7WI3 - chains Z and b of the 48 polymer chains in the assembly; structure by electron microscopy, 4.00 A resolution.

# Chain Z
Name: Modulator of FtsH protease HflC
From: Escherichia coli K-12
Reference sequence: P0ABC3 (HFLC_ECOLI); residue numbers follow UniProt; this construct covers 1-334
Sequence (334 residues; numbered 1 to 334; the number before each row is that of its first residue):
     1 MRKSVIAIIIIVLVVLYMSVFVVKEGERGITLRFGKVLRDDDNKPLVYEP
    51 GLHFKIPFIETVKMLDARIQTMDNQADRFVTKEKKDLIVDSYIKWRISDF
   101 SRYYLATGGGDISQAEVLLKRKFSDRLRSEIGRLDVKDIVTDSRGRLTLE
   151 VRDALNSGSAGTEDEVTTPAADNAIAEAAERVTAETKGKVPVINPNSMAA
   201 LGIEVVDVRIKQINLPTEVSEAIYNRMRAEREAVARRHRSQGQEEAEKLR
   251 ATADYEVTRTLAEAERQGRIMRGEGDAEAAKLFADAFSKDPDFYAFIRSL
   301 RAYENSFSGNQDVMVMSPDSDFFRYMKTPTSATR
Unresolved in the structure: 158-193, 330-334
Curated features (UniProtKB/Swiss-Prot):
  - mutagenesis: Gly145 (G145A: In hflC9; stabilizes overproduced SecY but not overproduced cII protein), Glu165 to Ala200 (No effect on phage lambda lysogenization frequency)

# Chain b
Name: Modulator of FtsH protease HflK
From: Escherichia coli K-12
Reference sequence: P0ABC7 (HFLK_ECOLI); numbering as in UniProt (aligned over 1-419)
Sequence (419 residues; row label = number of the first residue in the row):
     1 MAWNQPGNNGQDRDPWGSSKPGGNSEGNGNKGGRDQGPPDLDDIFRKLSK
    51 KLGGLGGGKGTGSGGGSSSQGPRPQLGGRVVTIAAAAIVIIWAASGFYTI
   101 KEAERGVVTRFGKFSHLVEPGLNWKPTFIDEVKPVNVEAVRELAASGVML
   151 TSDENVVRVEMNVQYRVTNPEKYLYSVTSPDDSLRQATDSALRGVIGKYT
   201 MDRILTEGRTVIRSDTQRELEETIRPYDMGITLLDVNFQAARPPEEVKAA
   251 FDDAIAARENEQQYIREAEAYTNEVQPRANGQAQRILEEARAYKAQTILE
   301 AQGEVARFAKLLPEYKAAPEITRERLYIETMEKVLGNTRKVLVNDKGGNL
   351 MVLPLDQMLKGGNAPAAKSDNGASNLLRLPPASSSTTSGASNTSSTSQGD
   401 IMDQRRANAQRNDYQRQGE
Unresolved in the structure: 1-77, 353-419
Curated features (UniProtKB/Swiss-Prot):
  - mutagenesis: Ala145 (A145V: In hflK13; stabilizes overproduced SecY but not overproduced cII protein)

# How chain Z and chain b interact
Contacting residue pairs (114):
  Val23(Z) - Gly112(b)
  Val23(Z) - Lys113(b)  hydrogen bond (backbone-side chain)
  Lys24(Z) - Gly112(b)
  Lys24(Z) - Lys113(b)
  Glu25(Z) - Thr109(b)
  Glu25(Z) - Gly112(b)  hydrogen bond (backbone-backbone)
  Glu25(Z) - Lys113(b)
  Glu25(Z) - Phe114(b)  hydrogen bond (side chain-backbone)
  Glu25(Z) - Tyr175(b)
  Tyr48(Z) - Lys113(b)  hydrogen bond (backbone-side chain)
  Glu49(Z) - Lys113(b)
  Pro50(Z) - Phe111(b)
  Arg68(Z) - Ser176(b)
  Arg68(Z) - Thr178(b)
  Ile69(Z) - Ser176(b)
  Ile69(Z) - Val177(b)
  Ile69(Z) - Thr178(b)
  Thr71(Z) - Val177(b)
  Asp73(Z) - Gln186(b)  hydrogen bond
  Tyr92(Z) - Gln186(b)
  Tyr92(Z) - Ala187(b)
  Tyr92(Z) - Tyr227(b)
  Lys94(Z) - Tyr227(b)  hydrogen bond
  Lys137(Z) - Ser152(b)
  Lys137(Z) - Glu154(b)  salt bridge
  Val140(Z) - Leu150(b)  hydrophobic
  Val140(Z) - Arg193(b)
  Ser143(Z) - Arg193(b)
  Arg209(Z) - Ser190(b)
  Ile210(Z) - Ser190(b)  hydrogen bond (backbone-side chain)
  Lys211(Z) - Gln186(b)
  Ile213(Z) - Arg193(b)
  Ile223(Z) - Glu154(b)
  Ile223(Z) - Asn155(b)
  Tyr224(Z) - Val156(b)  hydrophobic
  Tyr224(Z) - Glu245(b)  hydrogen bond
  Tyr224(Z) - Val247(b)  hydrophobic
  Tyr224(Z) - Lys248(b)
  Arg226(Z) - Glu154(b)  hydrogen bond (side chain-backbone)
  Met227(Z) - Asn155(b)
  Met227(Z) - Val156(b)
  Met227(Z) - Lys248(b)  hydrogen bond
  Arg228(Z) - Lys248(b)
  Arg231(Z) - Pro244(b)
  Arg231(Z) - Lys248(b)
  Arg231(Z) - Phe251(b)
  Ala235(Z) - Asp253(b)
  His238(Z) - Glu261(b)
  Arg239(Z) - Asp253(b)  salt bridge
  Arg239(Z) - Ala257(b)  hydrogen bond (side chain-backbone)
  Arg239(Z) - Asn260(b)
  Gly242(Z) - Glu261(b)
  Gln243(Z) - Tyr264(b)
  Glu245(Z) - Ile265(b)
  Leu249(Z) - Ala268(b)
  Leu249(Z) - Glu269(b)
  Leu249(Z) - Thr272(b)
  Arg250(Z) - Tyr271(b)
  Ala253(Z) - Val275(b)  hydrophobic
  Asp254(Z) - Tyr271(b)
  Val257(Z) - Ala279(b)  hydrophobic
  Thr260(Z) - Ala279(b)
  Ala264(Z) - Ala283(b)  hydrophobic
  Ala264(Z) - Ile286(b)  hydrophobic
  Gln267(Z) - Leu287(b)
  Gly268(Z) - Leu287(b)
  Met271(Z) - Leu287(b)
  Met271(Z) - Ala290(b)  hydrophobic
  Met271(Z) - Arg291(b)
  Arg272(Z) - Glu289(b)  salt bridge
  Arg272(Z) - Ala290(b)
  Arg272(Z) - Tyr293(b)
  Gly275(Z) - Lys294(b)
  Glu278(Z) - Ile298(b)
  Leu282(Z) - Ala301(b)
  Leu282(Z) - Gln302(b)
  Leu282(Z) - Val305(b)  hydrophobic
  Phe283(Z) - Ala301(b)  hydrophobic
  Ala286(Z) - Val305(b)  hydrophobic
  Phe287(Z) - Phe308(b)  hydrophobic
  Phe293(Z) - Phe308(b)  hydrophobic
  Phe293(Z) - Leu311(b)  hydrophobic
  Phe293(Z) - Tyr315(b)  hydrophobic
  Phe293(Z) - Arg323(b)
  Phe296(Z) - Arg323(b)
  Ile297(Z) - Leu326(b)  hydrophobic
  Leu300(Z) - Leu326(b)
  Leu300(Z) - Thr330(b)
  Glu304(Z) - Lys333(b)
  Phe307(Z) - Val334(b)  hydrophobic
  Phe307(Z) - Thr338(b)
  Ser308(Z) - Asn337(b)
  Asn310(Z) - Asn337(b)
  Asn310(Z) - Arg339(b)  hydrogen bond (backbone-side chain)
  Gln311(Z) - Arg339(b)
  Asp312(Z) - Thr338(b)
  Asp312(Z) - Arg339(b)
  Val313(Z) - Arg339(b)
  Met314(Z) - Arg339(b)  hydrogen bond (backbone-backbone)
  Met314(Z) - Lys340(b)
  Met314(Z) - Val341(b)  hydrogen bond (backbone-backbone)
  Val315(Z) - Val341(b)
  Val315(Z) - Leu350(b)  hydrophobic
  Met316(Z) - Val341(b)
  Met316(Z) - Val343(b)
  Ser317(Z) - Val343(b)
  Pro318(Z) - Leu342(b)  hydrophobic
  Pro318(Z) - Val343(b)
  Pro318(Z) - Asn344(b)
  Phe322(Z) - Tyr327(b)
  Phe322(Z) - Ile328(b)  hydrophobic
  Phe322(Z) - Met331(b)  hydrophobic
  Phe322(Z) - Leu335(b)  hydrophobic
  Phe323(Z) - Leu335(b)  hydrophobic
Other interface residues (no listed pair), chain Z (83 interface residues in all): His53, Gln70, Ile139, Thr141, Val206, Asp207, Gln241, Ala246, Leu261, Asp276, Ala279, Lys289, Asp290, Asp292, Tyr294, Arg301, Gly309
Other interface residues (no listed pair), chain b (85 interface residues in all): Thr151, Asp153, Leu174, Asp189, Lys198, Thr223, Ala250, Ala254, Arg258, Glu267, Gln282, Thr297, Glu304, Leu312, Lys316, Asp345

# In short
83 residues of chain Z face 85 of chain b across their interface; the contacts include 14 hydrogen bonds and 3
salt bridges. Polar contacts include Lys137(Z)-Glu154(b), Arg239(Z)-Asp253(b) and Arg272(Z)-Glu289(b). From
UniProt: one mutagenesis site on chain Z; one mutagenesis site on chain b.
Chain Z is Modulator of FtsH protease HflC and chain b is Modulator of FtsH protease HflK, both from
Escherichia coli K-12; the structure, Cryo-EM structure of E.Coli FtsH-HflkC AAA protease complex, was
determined by electron microscopy, deposited together with 7WI4.
